PDB entry 1I7T | X-ray diffraction, 2.80 A resolution | chains A and B of the 3 polymer chains in the assembly

# Chain A
Molecule: HLA class I histocompatibility antigen, a-2 alpha chain
Organism: Homo sapiens
Notes: fragment: extracellular domain, residues 25-299
Reference sequence: P01892 (1A02_HUMAN); residues 1-275 here correspond to UniProt positions 25-299 (UniProt number = residue number + 24)
Sequence (275 residues; each row starts with the number of its first residue):
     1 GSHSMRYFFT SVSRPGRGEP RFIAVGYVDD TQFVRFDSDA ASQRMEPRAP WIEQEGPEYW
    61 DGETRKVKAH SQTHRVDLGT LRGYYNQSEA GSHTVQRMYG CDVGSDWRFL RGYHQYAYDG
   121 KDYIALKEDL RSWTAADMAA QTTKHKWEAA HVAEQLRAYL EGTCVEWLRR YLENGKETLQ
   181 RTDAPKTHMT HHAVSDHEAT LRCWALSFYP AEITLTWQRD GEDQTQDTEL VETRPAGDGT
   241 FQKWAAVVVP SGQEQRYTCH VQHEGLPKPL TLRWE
Cystine bridges: Cys101-Cys164, Cys203-Cys259

# Chain B
Molecule: Beta-2-microglobulin
Organism: Homo sapiens
Reference sequence: P01884 (B2MG_HUMAN); residues 1-99 here correspond to UniProt positions 21-119 (UniProt number = residue number + 20)
Sequence (100 residues; row label = number of the first residue in the row; numbering starts at 0):
     0 MIQRTPKIQV YSRHPAENGK SNFLNCYVSG FHPSDIEVDL LKNGERIEKV EHSDLSFSKD
    60 WSFYLLYYTE FTPTEKDEYA CRVNHVTLSQ PKIVKWDRDM
Sequence notes: cloning artifact (0)
Cystine bridges: Cys25-Cys80

# Chain A / chain B interface
Contacting residue pairs (58):
  Phe8(A) - Phe56(B)  hydrophobic
  Phe9(A) - Phe56(B)
  Thr10(A) - Leu54(B)
  Thr10(A) - Phe56(B)
  Thr10(A) - Phe62(B)
  Ile23(A) - Leu54(B)
  Val25(A) - Asp53(B)
  Val25(A) - Leu54(B)
  Val25(A) - Ser55(B)
  Tyr27(A) - Ser55(B)
  Tyr27(A) - Tyr63(B)  hydrogen bond
  Gln32(A) - Asp53(B)  hydrogen bond
  Arg35(A) - Asp53(B)  salt bridge
  Arg48(A) - Asp53(B)  salt bridge
  Ser92(A) - Met0(B)
  His93(A) - Met0(B)
  Gln96(A) - His31(B)  hydrogen bond
  Gln96(A) - Phe56(B)
  Gln96(A) - Trp60(B)  hydrogen bond (side chain-backbone)
  Gln96(A) - Phe62(B)
  Arg97(A) - Phe56(B)
  Met98(A) - Phe56(B)  hydrophobic
  Gln115(A) - Trp60(B)
  Tyr116(A) - Trp60(B)
  Ala117(A) - Trp60(B)  hydrophobic
  Asp119(A) - Met0(B)
  Asp119(A) - Ile1(B)
  Gly120(A) - Ile1(B)
  Gly120(A) - Arg3(B)  hydrogen bond (backbone-side chain)
  Gly120(A) - His31(B)
  Lys121(A) - Met0(B)
  Lys121(A) - Ile1(B)
  Asp122(A) - Trp60(B)  hydrogen bond
  Arg202(A) - Asp98(B)  hydrogen bond (side chain-backbone)
  Arg202(A) - Met99(B)
  Trp204(A) - Asp98(B)
  Trp204(A) - Met99(B)
  Val231(A) - Gln8(B)
  Glu232(A) - Lys6(B)  salt bridge
  Glu232(A) - Gln8(B)  hydrogen bond (backbone-side chain)
  Glu232(A) - Tyr26(B)
  Glu232(A) - Ser28(B)  hydrogen bond
  Arg234(A) - Gln8(B)  hydrogen bond
  Arg234(A) - Tyr10(B)
  Arg234(A) - Tyr26(B)
  Arg234(A) - Met99(B)  hydrogen bond (side chain-backbone)
  Pro235(A) - Tyr10(B)  hydrogen bond (backbone-side chain)
  Pro235(A) - Asn24(B)
  Pro235(A) - Tyr26(B)
  Pro235(A) - Leu65(B)  hydrophobic
  Ala236(A) - Arg12(B)  hydrogen bond (backbone-side chain)
  Ala236(A) - Asn24(B)  hydrogen bond (backbone-side chain)
  Gly237(A) - Arg12(B)  hydrogen bond (backbone-side chain)
  Asp238(A) - Arg12(B)
  Gln242(A) - Tyr10(B)
  Gln242(A) - Ser11(B)  hydrogen bond (side chain-backbone)
  Gln242(A) - Arg12(B)  hydrogen bond (side chain-backbone)
  Trp244(A) - Met99(B)  hydrogen bond (side chain-backbone)
Other interface residues (no listed pair), chain A (37 interface residues in all): Val12, Thr94, Tyr113, Leu206, Thr233
Other interface residues (no listed pair), chain B (26 interface residues in all): His13, Pro14, Ser33, Lys58

# Overview
The interface between chain A and chain B involves 37 residues on one side and 26 on the other, with 18
hydrogen bonds and 3 salt bridges. Polar pairs include Arg35(A)-Asp53(B), Arg48(A)-Asp53(B) and
Glu232(A)-Lys6(B).
Chain A is HLA class I histocompatibility antigen, a-2 alpha chain and chain B is Beta-2-microglobulin, both
from Homo sapiens; the structure, Crystal structure of class I MHC A2 in complex with peptide P1049-5V, was
determined by X-ray diffraction together with 1I7R and 1I7U from the same study.
